PDB entry 1U0D | X-ray diffraction, 2.90 A resolution | chains A and B of the 4 polymer chains in the assembly

# Chain A
Protein: DNA endonuclease I-CreI
Source organism: Chlamydomonas reinhardtii
Notes: EC 3.1.-.-
UniProtKB: P05725 (DNE1_CHLRE); residue numbers follow UniProt; this construct covers 1-163
Sequence (163 residues; numbered 1 to 163; the number before each row is that of its first residue):
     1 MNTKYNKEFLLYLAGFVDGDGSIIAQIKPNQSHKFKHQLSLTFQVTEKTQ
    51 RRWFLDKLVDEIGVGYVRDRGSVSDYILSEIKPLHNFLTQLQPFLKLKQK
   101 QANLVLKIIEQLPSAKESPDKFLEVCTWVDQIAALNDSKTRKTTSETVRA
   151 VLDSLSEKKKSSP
Unresolved in the structure: 1, 154-163
Sequence notes: engineered mutation His-33 (Tyr in P05725), Thr-42 (Ala in P05725), Glu-47 (Gln in P05725), Glu-110 (Trp in P05725), Gln-111 (Arg in P05725)
Curated features (UniProtKB/Swiss-Prot):
  - region (Interaction with DNA): Gln-26 to Ser-32, Lys-34 to Gln-38, Arg-68 to Arg-70, Ser-138 to Thr-143
  - binding site (Mg(2+)): Gly-19, Asp-20
  - mutagenesis: Asp-20 (D20A/L/N: Loss of catalytic activity. Reduced affinity for DNA), Gln-26 (Q26A/C: Alters the specificity of the endonuclease), Gln-44 (Q44A/C/T/V/W: Alters the specificity of the endonuclease), Arg-68 (R68A: Loss of activity), Lys-98 (K98A: Strongly reduced affinity for DNA. Increased catalytic activity; K98R: Strongly reduced affinity for DNA. No effect on catalytic activity), Ser-138 (S138A: Reduced affinity for DNA. No effect on catalytic activity. Reduced cleavage; when associated with M-139), Lys-139 (K139M: Reduced affinity for DNA. No effect on catalytic activity. Reduced cleavage; when associated with A-138), Lys-142 (K142G: Reduced affinity for DNA. No effect on catalytic activity. Reduced cleavage; when associated with G-143), Thr-143 (T143G: Reduced affinity for DNA. No effect on catalytic activity. Reduced cleavage; when associated with G-142)
Reported in the primary citation:
  - specificity-determining residues: His-33
  - binding site for the 24-nt DNA strand: Asn-30
  - mutagenesis - Y33H: increased catalytic activity with the 24-nt DNA strand
  - mutagenesis - Q26A: increased catalytic activity on A:T at G6 sites
  - mutagenesis - Q26C: increased catalytic activity on G:C at G6 sites
  - mutagenesis - Q26C/Y66R: increased catalytic activity
  - mutagenesis - Y66R: abolished catalytic activity on G:C G6 target sites
  - mutagenesis - Q26C (Kd of 0.3 nM), Q26C/Y66R (Kd 0.6 nM): increased binding to G:C at positions G6
  - mutagenesis - Q26A: increased binding to A:T base-pair at positionG6
  - mutagenesis - Y66P: abolished catalytic activity on wild-type target site

# Chain B
Protein: DNA endonuclease I-CreI
Source organism: Chlamydomonas reinhardtii
Notes: EC 3.1.-.-
UniProtKB: P05725 (DNE1_CHLRE); residues 301-463 here correspond to UniProt positions 1-163 (UniProt number = residue number - 300)
Sequence (163 residues; each row starts with the number of its first residue):
   301 MNTKYNKEFLLYLAGFVDGDGSIIAQIKPNQSHKFKHQLSLTFQVTEKTQ
   351 RRWFLDKLVDEIGVGYVRDRGSVSDYILSEIKPLHNFLTQLQPFLKLKQK
   401 QANLVLKIIEQLPSAKESPDKFLEVCTWVDQIAALNDSKTRKTTSETVRA
   451 VLDSLSEKKKSSP
Unresolved in the structure: 301, 454-463
Sequence notes: engineered mutation His-333 (Tyr33 in P05725), Thr-342 (Ala42 in P05725), Glu-347 (Gln47 in P05725), Glu-410 (Trp110 in P05725), Gln-411 (Arg111 in P05725)
Curated features (UniProtKB/Swiss-Prot):
  - region (Interaction with DNA): Gln-326 to Ser-332, Lys-334 to Gln-338, Arg-368 to Arg-370, Ser-438 to Thr-443
  - binding site (Mg(2+)): Gly-319, Asp-320

# Interface between chain A and chain B
Pairs across the interface - 38 pairs, chain A then chain B:
  Leu-11(A) / Glu-308(B)
  Leu-11(A) / Leu-311(B)  hydrophobic
  Leu-11(A) / Tyr-312(B)
  Tyr-12(A) / Leu-311(B)
  Tyr-12(A) / Ala-314(B)
  Tyr-12(A) / Gly-315(B)
  Tyr-12(A) / Asp-318(B)  hydrogen bond
  Tyr-12(A) / Phe-394(B)
  Tyr-12(A) / Lys-396(B)
  Ala-14(A) / Tyr-312(B)
  Gly-15(A) / Tyr-312(B)
  Gly-15(A) / Gly-315(B)
  Gly-15(A) / Phe-316(B)
  Phe-16(A) / Gly-315(B)
  Phe-16(A) / Phe-316(B)
  Phe-16(A) / Asp-318(B)
  Phe-16(A) / Gly-319(B)
  Phe-16(A) / Leu-397(B)  hydrophobic
  Asp-18(A) / Tyr-312(B)  hydrogen bond
  Asp-18(A) / Phe-316(B)
  Gly-19(A) / Phe-316(B)
  Gly-19(A) / Asp-320(B)
  Asp-20(A) / Gly-319(B)
  Asp-20(A) / Asp-320(B)
  Lys-48(A) / Asp-437(B)
  Arg-51(A) / Asp-437(B)  salt bridge
  Trp-53(A) / Leu-397(B)  hydrophobic
  Phe-54(A) / Lys-396(B)
  Phe-54(A) / Leu-397(B)  hydrophobic
  Phe-94(A) / Tyr-312(B)
  Lys-96(A) / Tyr-312(B)
  Lys-96(A) / Trp-353(B)
  Lys-96(A) / Lys-357(B)
  Leu-97(A) / Arg-351(B)
  Leu-97(A) / Trp-353(B)  hydrophobic
  Leu-97(A) / Phe-354(B)  hydrophobic
  Asp-137(A) / Lys-348(B)  salt bridge
  Asp-137(A) / Arg-351(B)  salt bridge
Other interface residues (no listed pair), chain A (21 interface residues in all): Lys-7, Glu-8, Glu-47, Gln-50, Glu-61
Other interface residues (no listed pair), chain B (20 interface residues in all): Glu-347, Glu-361

# In short
21 residues of chain A and 20 residues of chain B are in contact, with 2 hydrogen bonds and 3 salt bridges.
Polar contacts include Arg-51(A)/Asp-437(B), Asp-137(A)/Lys-348(B) and Asp-137(A)/Arg-351(B). The paper
reports a binding site for the 24-nt DNA strand at Asn-30(A); Q26C and Q26C/Y66R of chain A increase binding
to G:C at positions G6; 6 substitutions were tested in all.
Both chains are DNA endonuclease I-CreI (Chlamydomonas reinhardtii). Entry 1U0D (Y33H Mutant of Homing
endonuclease I-CreI) was determined by X-ray diffraction (same publication as 1U0C).
